PDB entry 5F7L | X-ray diffraction, 2.74 A resolution | chains A and B

Chain A:
Name: Adhesin binding fucosylated histo-blood group antigen
From: Helicobacter pylori
UniProtKB: O52269 (O52269_HELPX); residues 25-460 here correspond to UniProt positions 45-480 (UniProt number = residue number + 20)
Chain sequence (466 residues; each row starts with the number of its first residue):
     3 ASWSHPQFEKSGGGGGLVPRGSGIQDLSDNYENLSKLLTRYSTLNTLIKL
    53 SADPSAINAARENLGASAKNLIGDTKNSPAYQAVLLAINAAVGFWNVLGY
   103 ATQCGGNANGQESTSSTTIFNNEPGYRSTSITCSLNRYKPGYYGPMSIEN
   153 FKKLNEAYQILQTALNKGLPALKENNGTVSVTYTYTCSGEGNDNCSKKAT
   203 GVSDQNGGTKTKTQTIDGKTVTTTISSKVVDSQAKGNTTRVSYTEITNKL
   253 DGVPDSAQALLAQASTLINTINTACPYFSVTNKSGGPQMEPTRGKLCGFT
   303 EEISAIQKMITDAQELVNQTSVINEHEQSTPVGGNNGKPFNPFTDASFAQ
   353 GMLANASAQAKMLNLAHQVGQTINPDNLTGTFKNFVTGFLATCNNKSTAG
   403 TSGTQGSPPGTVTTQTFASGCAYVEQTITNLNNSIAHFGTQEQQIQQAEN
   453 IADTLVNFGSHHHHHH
Disordered / not traced: 3-57, 331-348, 400-408, 460-468
Sequence notes: expression tag (3-24, 461-468)
Disulfide bonds: Cys-106/Cys-135, Cys-189/Cys-197, Cys-277/Cys-299, Cys-395/Cys-423
What the authors report for this chain:
  - specificity-determining residues: Asp-233, Ser-234 (proposed by the authors, not directly observed)
  - mutagenesis - C189A/C197A: abolished binding to Leb

Chain B:
Name: Nanobody Nb-ER14
From: Lama glama
Notes: antibody fragment or engineered binder
Chain sequence (129 residues; numbered 1 to 129; the number before each row is that of its first residue):
     1 QVQLQESGGGLVQPGGSLRLSCAASGSIYSLIAMGWYRQAPGKEHELVAT
    51 ISSGSTTYYADSVKGRFTISRDNAKNTLYLQMNSLKPEDTAMYYCAAYSD
   101 RLTDCSNCEADYWGQGTQVTVSHHHHHHH
Disordered / not traced: 122-129
Disulfide bonds: Cys-22/Cys-95, Cys-105/Cys-108

How chain A and chain B interact:
Pairs across the interface (41):
  Tyr-102(A) with Tyr-29(B)
  Ala-103(A) with Tyr-29(B)
  Thr-104(A) with Gln-1(B)
  Gln-105(A) with Gln-1(B); Ser-99(B), hydrogen bond; Arg-101(B), hydrogen bond; Tyr-112(B)
  Cys-106(A) with Gln-1(B), hydrogen bond (backbone-side chain)
  Thr-119(A) with Gln-3(B)
  Tyr-128(A) with Gly-26(B); Ser-27(B); Tyr-29(B)
  Thr-134(A) with Gln-1(B), hydrogen bond (backbone-backbone)
  Cys-135(A) with Gln-1(B)
  Ser-136(A) with Gln-1(B), hydrogen bond (side chain-backbone); Val-2(B), hydrogen bond (side chain-backbone); Tyr-112(B)
  Leu-137(A) with Gln-1(B), hydrogen bond (backbone-side chain); Arg-101(B); Asp-111(B); Tyr-112(B)
  Asn-138(A) with Asp-111(B), hydrogen bond (backbone-backbone); Trp-113(B)
  Arg-139(A) with Glu-109(B), salt bridge; Ala-110(B); Trp-113(B)
  Tyr-140(A) with Arg-101(B); Leu-102(B); Cys-108(B); Glu-109(B), hydrogen bond (side chain-backbone); Asp-111(B)
  Val-243(A) with Gln-115(B)
  Tyr-279(A) with Asp-100(B), hydrogen bond; Arg-101(B), hydrogen bond (side chain-backbone)
  Ser-281(A) with Tyr-29(B), hydrogen bond (backbone-side chain); Ser-30(B); Asp-100(B), hydrogen bond
  Val-282(A) with Tyr-29(B)
  Thr-283(A) with Tyr-29(B)
  Arg-295(A) with Asp-100(B), hydrogen bond (side chain-backbone); Thr-103(B)
Also at the interface, not in a pair above, chain A (26 interface residues in all): Thr-116, Ile-121, Tyr-145, Ser-190, Gly-191, Thr-241
Also at the interface, not in a pair above, chain B (20 interface residues in all): Gln-5

Overview:
26 residues of chain A and 20 residues of chain B are in contact, with 14 hydrogen bonds and 1 salt bridge.
Polar pairs include Arg-139(A)/Glu-109(B), Gln-105(A)/Ser-99(B) and Gln-105(A)/Arg-101(B). From the paper:
C189A/C197A of chain A abolish binding to Leb; specificity determinants Asp-233(A) and Ser-234(A).
Chain A is Adhesin binding fucosylated histo-blood group antigen (Helicobacter pylori) and chain B is Nanobody
Nb-ER14 (Lama glama); the structure, Blood group antigen binding adhesin BabA of Helicobacter pylori strain
17875 in complex with Nanobody Nb-ER14, was determined by X-ray diffraction together with 5F7M, 5F7N, 5F7W,
5F7Y, 5F8Q, 5F8R and 4 further entries from the same study.
